PDB entry 7MQL | X-ray diffraction, 1.60 A resolution | chains A and B of the 4 polymer chains in the assembly

== Chain A (and B) ==
Protein: Aminoglycoside N(3)-acetyltransferase III
From: Pseudomonas aeruginosa
Notes: EC 2.3.1.81; chain B of this document is another copy of the same molecule, construct and numbering; everything in this record applies to it too
Reference sequence: P29808 (AACC3_PSEAI); residue numbers follow UniProt; this construct covers 1-271
Amino-acid sequence (274 residues; each row starts with the number of its first residue; numbers below 1 keep their minus sign (Gly-2 is residue -2)):
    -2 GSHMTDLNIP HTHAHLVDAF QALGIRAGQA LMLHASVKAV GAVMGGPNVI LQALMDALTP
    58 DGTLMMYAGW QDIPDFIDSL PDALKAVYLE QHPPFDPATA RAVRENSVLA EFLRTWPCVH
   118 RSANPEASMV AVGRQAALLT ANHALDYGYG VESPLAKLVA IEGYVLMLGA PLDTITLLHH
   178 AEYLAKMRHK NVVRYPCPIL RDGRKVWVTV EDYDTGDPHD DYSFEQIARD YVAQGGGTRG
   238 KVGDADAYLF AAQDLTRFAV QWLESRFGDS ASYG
Not modelled in the structure: -2 to 5, 267-271
Construct notes: expression tag (-2 to 0)
Modified residues: Cys115 (S-hydroxycysteine; CSO)
Swiss-Prot annotation at these positions:
  - binding site (CoA): His31, Ala32, Ser33, Val34, Lys35, Ser104, Val105, Phe109, Thr171, Thr173
  - binding site (a 2-deoxystreptamine antibiotic): Tyr64, Asp72, Glu102, Glu123, Tyr146, Asp170, His176, Thr212, Gly213, Phe221
  - mutagenesis: Tyr64 (Y64F: No effect in catalytic activity with gentamicin as substrate), Asp72 (D72W: No effect in catalytic activity with gentamicin as substrate), Glu123 (E123F: Loss of catalytic activity with gentamicin as substrate), Tyr146 (Y146F: No effect in catalytic activity with gentamicin as substrate), Asp170 (D170F: No effect in catalytic activity with gentamicin as substrate)
Ligand contacts:
  - coenzyme A (COA): His31, Ala32, Ser33, Val34, Lys35, Ala36, Pro44, Tyr64, Glu102, Asn103, Ser104, Val105, Phe109, Ala167, Pro168, Thr171, Thr173, His176
  - ribostamycin (RIO): Tyr64, Glu123, Tyr146, Asp170, Thr171, His176, Thr212, Gly213, Phe221
Reported in the primary citation:
  - binding site for ribostamycin: Tyr64, Glu123, Tyr146, Asp170, His176, Thr212
  - catalytic residues: His176 (citing earlier work)

== How chain A and chain B interact ==
Pairs across the interface (25):
  Lys183(A) - Arg191(B)
  Met184(A) - Arg191(B)
  Arg185(A) - Val189(B)
  Arg185(A) - Val190(B)
  Arg185(A) - Arg191(B)  hydrogen bond (backbone-backbone)
  His186(A) - Asn188(B)  hydrogen bond
  His186(A) - Val189(B)
  Lys187(A) - Lys187(B)
  Lys187(A) - Asn188(B)
  Lys187(A) - Val189(B)  hydrogen bond (backbone-backbone)
  Asn188(A) - His186(B)  hydrogen bond
  Asn188(A) - Lys187(B)
  Asn188(A) - Asn188(B)
  Val189(A) - Arg185(B)
  Val189(A) - His186(B)
  Val189(A) - Lys187(B)  hydrogen bond (backbone-backbone)
  Val189(A) - Val189(B)  hydrophobic
  Val190(A) - Arg185(B)
  Arg191(A) - Lys183(B)
  Arg191(A) - Met184(B)
  Arg191(A) - Arg185(B)  hydrogen bond (backbone-backbone)
  Arg191(A) - Asp266(B)  salt bridge
  Thr206(A) - Asp266(B)  hydrogen bond
  Asp266(A) - Arg191(B)  salt bridge
  Asp266(A) - Thr206(B)  hydrogen bond
Interface residues without a listed pair, chain A (13 interface residues in all): Asp75, Gly265
Interface residues without a listed pair, chain B (13 interface residues in all): Asp75, Gly265

== Overview ==
Chain A and chain B each contribute 13 residues to their interface, with 8 hydrogen bonds and 2 salt bridges.
Polar contacts include Arg191(A)-Asp266(B), His186(A)-Asn188(B) and Thr206(A)-Asp266(B). Chain A binds
coenzyme A and ribostamycin. From the paper: the catalytic residue His176(A); a binding site for ribostamycin
at Tyr64(A), Glu123(A) and Tyr146(A) among others.
Chain A and chain B are both Aminoglycoside N(3)-acetyltransferase III (Pseudomonas aeruginosa); the
structure, AAC(3)-IIIa in complex with CoA and neomycin, was determined by X-ray diffraction together with
7MQK and 7MQM from the same study.
